Entry 5WQP (X-ray diffraction, 1.70 A resolution); this record covers chains A and B.

Chain A (and B):
Name: Probable dehydrogenase
From: Pseudomonas aeruginosa (strain ATCC 15692 / DSM 22644 / CIP 104116 / JCM 14847 / LMG 12228 / 1C / PRS 101 / PAO1)
Notes: chain B of this document is another copy of the same molecule, construct and numbering; everything in this record applies to it too
Reference sequence: Q9HWU9 (Q9HWU9_PSEAE); numbering as in UniProt (aligned over 1-229)
Chain sequence (234 residues; each row starts with the number of its first residue; numbers below 1 keep their minus sign (Gly-4 is residue -4)):
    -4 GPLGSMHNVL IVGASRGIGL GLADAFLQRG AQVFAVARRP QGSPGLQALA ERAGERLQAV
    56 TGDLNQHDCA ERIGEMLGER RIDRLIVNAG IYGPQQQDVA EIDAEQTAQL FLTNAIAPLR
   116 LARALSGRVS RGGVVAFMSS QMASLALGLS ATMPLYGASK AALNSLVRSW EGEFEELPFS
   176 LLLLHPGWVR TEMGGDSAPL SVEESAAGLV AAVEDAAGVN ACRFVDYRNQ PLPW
Not modelled in the structure: -4 to -1
Sequence notes: expression tag (-4 to 0)
Small-molecule neighbours:
  - NADP (NAP; NADP nicotinamide-adenine-dinucleotide phosphate): Gly8, Ala9, Ser10, Arg11, Gly12, Ile13, Gly14, Arg33, Gly57, Asp58, Leu59, Asn60, Asn83, Ala84, Gly85, Ile86, Met133, Ser134, Ser135, Tyr151, Lys155, His180, Pro181, Gly182, Trp183, Val184, Thr186, Met188, Gly189
  - nicotinamide (NCA): Ser135, Gln136, Met137, Met148, Tyr151, His180, Trp183, Met188, Gly189

Interface between chain A and chain B:
Pairs across the interface - 56 pairs, chain A then chain B:
  His62(A) with Ala95(B)
  Val94(A) with Ile111(B); Arg118(B)
  Ala95(A) with Arg115(B)
  Ile97(A) with Ile111(B), hydrophobic
  Ala99(A) with Ala103(B); Leu107(B), hydrophobic
  Thr102(A) with Phe106(B); Leu107(B); Ile111(B)
  Ala103(A) with Ala99(B); Thr102(B)
  Phe106(A) with Thr102(B); Phe106(B), hydrophobic
  Leu107(A) with Ala99(B), hydrophobic; Thr102(B)
  Ile111(A) with Val94(B); Ile97(B), hydrophobic; Thr102(B)
  Arg115(A) with Val94(B); Ala95(B)
  Arg118(A) with Val94(B)
  Leu140(A) with Asn159(B); Ser160(B); Arg163(B), hydrogen bond (backbone-side chain); Trp229(B), hydrophobic
  Ala141(A) with Arg163(B), hydrogen bond (backbone-side chain)
  Ser145(A) with Ser160(B); Ser164(B), hydrogen bond
  Ala146(A) with Ser164(B), hydrogen bond (backbone-side chain)
  Pro149(A) with Leu161(B); Ser164(B)
  Gly152(A) with Ser160(B)
  Ala153(A) with Ser160(B); Leu161(B), hydrophobic
  Ala156(A) with Ser160(B)
  Ala157(A) with Ala153(B)
  Asn159(A) with Leu140(B)
  Ser160(A) with Leu140(B); Gly152(B); Ala153(B); Ala156(B)
  Leu161(A) with Pro149(B); Ala153(B), hydrophobic
  Arg163(A) with Leu140(B), hydrogen bond (side chain-backbone); Ala141(B), hydrogen bond (side chain-backbone); Leu142(B); Gly143(B)
  Ser164(A) with Ser145(B), hydrogen bond (side chain-backbone); Ala146(B); Pro149(B)
  Gly167(A) with Ala146(B)
  Glu168(A) with Ala146(B)
  Trp229(A) with Leu140(B), hydrophobic; Ala141(B); Trp229(B)
Interface residues without a listed pair, chain A (33 interface residues in all): Leu114, Leu142, Gly143, Leu150
Interface residues without a listed pair, chain B (33 interface residues in all): Asp98, Leu114, Met137, Leu150, Ala157, Gly167

Overview:
Chain A and chain B each contribute 33 residues to their interface, with 7 hydrogen bonds. Polar contacts
include Leu140(A)-Arg163(B), Ala141(A)-Arg163(B) and Ser145(A)-Ser164(B). Chain A binds NADP and nicotinamide.
Chain A and chain B are both Probable dehydrogenase (Pseudomonas aeruginosa (strain ATCC 15692 / DSM 22644 /
CIP 104116 / JCM 14847 / LMG 12228 / 1C / PRS 101 / PAO1)); the structure, Crystal structure of a carbonyl
reductase from Pseudomonas aeruginosa PAO1 in complex with NADP (condition II), was determined by X-ray
diffraction, deposited together with 5WQM, 5WQN and 5WQO.
